PDB entry 6N4B | electron microscopy, 3.00 A resolution | chains A and S of the 5 polymer chains in the assembly

# Chain A
Molecule: Guanine nucleotide-binding protein G(i) subunit alpha-1
Source organism: Homo sapiens
UniProt: P63096 (GNAI1_HUMAN); numbering as in UniProt (aligned over 1-354)
Sequence (354 residues; row label = number of the first residue in the row):
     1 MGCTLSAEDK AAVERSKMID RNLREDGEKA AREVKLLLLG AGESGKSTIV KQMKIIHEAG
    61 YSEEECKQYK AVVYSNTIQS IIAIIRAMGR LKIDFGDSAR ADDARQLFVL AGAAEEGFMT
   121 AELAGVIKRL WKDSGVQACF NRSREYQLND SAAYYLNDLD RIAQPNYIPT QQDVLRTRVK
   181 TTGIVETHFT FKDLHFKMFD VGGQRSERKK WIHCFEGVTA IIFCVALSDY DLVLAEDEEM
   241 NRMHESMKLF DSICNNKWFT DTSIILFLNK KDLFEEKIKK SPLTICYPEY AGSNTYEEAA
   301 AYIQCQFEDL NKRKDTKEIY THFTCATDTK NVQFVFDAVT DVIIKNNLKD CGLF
Unresolved in the structure: 1-2, 55-181, 233-239
Curated features (UniProtKB/Swiss-Prot):
  - region: Lys35 to Thr48 (G1 motif), Asp173 to Thr181 (G2 motif), Phe196 to Arg205 (G3 motif), Ile265 to Asp272 (G4 motif), Thr324 to Thr329 (G5 motif)
  - binding site (GTP): Glu43 to Thr48, Ser151, Leu175 to Thr181, Asp200 to Gln204, Asn269 to Asp272, Ala326
  - binding site (Mg(2+)): Ser47, Thr181
  - modified residue: Arg178 (ADP-ribosylarginine), Gln204 (Deamidated glutamine), Cys351 (ADP-ribosylcysteine)
  - lipidation: Gly2 (N-myristoyl glycine), Cys3 (S-palmitoyl cysteine)
  - natural variant: Gly40 (G40C: In NEDHISB; G40R: In NEDHISB), Gly45 (G45D: In NEDHISB), Thr48 (T48I: In NEDHISB; T48K: In NEDHISB), Gln52 (Q52P: In NEDHISB), Ser75 (deletion: In NEDHISB; uncertain significance), Gln172 (deletion: In NEDHISB), Asp173 (D173V: In NEDHISB), Glu186 to Phe189 (deletion: In NEDHISB; uncertain significance), Cys224 (C224Y: In NEDHISB), Lys270 (K270N: In NEDHISB; K270R: In NEDHISB), Asp272 (D272G: In NEDHISB), Ala326 (A326P: In NEDHISB), 1 further natural variant entry in UniProt
  - mutagenesis: Gly42 (G42R: Abolishes switch to an activated conformation and dissociation from beta and gamma subunits upon GTP binding. Abolishes interaction with RGS family members), Glu116 (E116L: Enhances interaction (inactive GDP-bound) with RGS14), Gln147 (Q147L: Enhances interaction (inactive GDP-bound) with RGS14), Glu245 (E245L: Enhances interaction (inactive GDP-bound) with RGS14)
Reported in the primary citation:
  - conformationally variable residues (loop rearrangement): Glu43

# Chain S
Molecule: scFv16
Source organism: Mus musculus
Notes: antibody fragment or engineered binder
Sequence (259 residues; numbered 1 to 247 plus 14 insertion-coded residues; 2 numbers in that range are skipped by the numbering (no residue carries them; nothing is unmodelled there); the number before each row is that of its first residue; a row labelled like 121A-121N holds insertion residues (121A, then the next letters in order)):
     1 DVQLVESGGG LVQPGGSRKL SCSASGFAFS SFGMHWVRQA PEKGLEWVAY ISSGSGTIYY
    61 ADTVKGRFTI SRDDPKNTLF LQMTSLRSED TAMYYCVRSI YYYGSSPFDF WGQGTTLTVS
   121 S
121A-121N GGGGSGGGGSGGGG
   124 SDIVMTQATS SVPVTPGESV SISCRSSKSL LHSNGNTYLY WFLQRPGQSP QLLIYRMSNL
   184 ASGVPDRFSG SGSGTAFTLT ISRLEAEDVG VYYCMQHLEY PLTFGAGTKL ELKAAAHHHH
   244 HHHH
Unresolved in the structure: 1, 121A-121N, 236-247

# Chain A / chain S interface
Residue-residue contacts (19; chain A residue first):
  Thr4(A) with His155(S)
  Ser6(A) with His155(S); Tyr161(S), hydrogen bond
  Ala7(A) with Leu221(S), hydrogen bond (backbone-backbone); Tyr223(S), hydrophobic
  Glu8(A) with Tyr101(S); Pro107(S); Tyr161(S); Tyr163(S), hydrogen bond; Arg179(S), salt bridge
  Asp9(A) with Asn157(S), hydrogen bond; Tyr161(S)
  Ala11(A) with Tyr101(S), hydrophobic
  Glu14(A) with Ser52(S), hydrogen bond; Ser53(S); Thr57(S), hydrogen bond
  Arg15(A) with Ile100(S); Tyr101(S); Tyr102(S)
Interface residues without a listed pair, chain A (10 interface residues in all): Leu5, Ala12
Interface residues without a listed pair, chain S (18 interface residues in all): Ser31, Gly56, His220, Glu222

# In short
10 residues of chain A face 18 of chain S across their interface; the contacts include 6 hydrogen bonds and 1
salt bridge. Among the polar pairs are Glu8(A)-Arg179(S), Ser6(A)-Tyr161(S) and Glu8(A)-Tyr163(S). The paper
reports conformational variability at Glu43(A).
Here chain A is Guanine nucleotide-binding protein G(i) subunit alpha-1 (Homo sapiens) and chain S is scFv16
(Mus musculus). Entry 6N4B (Cannabinoid Receptor 1-G Protein Complex) was determined by electron microscopy.
